PDB entry 2HVK | X-ray diffraction, 1.90 A resolution | chains A and C of the 3 polymer chains in the assembly

Chain A:
Name: Antibody Fab heavy chain
Organism: Mus musculus
Notes: antibody fragment or engineered binder
Amino-acid sequence (219 residues; each row starts with the number of its first residue):
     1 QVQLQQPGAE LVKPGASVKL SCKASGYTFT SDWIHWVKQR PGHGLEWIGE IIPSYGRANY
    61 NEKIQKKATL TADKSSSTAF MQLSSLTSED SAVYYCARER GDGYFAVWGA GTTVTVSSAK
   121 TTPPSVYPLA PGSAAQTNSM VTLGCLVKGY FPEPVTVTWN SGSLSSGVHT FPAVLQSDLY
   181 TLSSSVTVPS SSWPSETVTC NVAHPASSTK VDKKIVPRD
Cystine bridges: Cys22-Cys96

Chain C:
Name: Voltage-gated potassium channel
Organism: Streptomyces lividans
Reference sequence: P0A334 (KCSA_STRLI); numbering as in UniProt (aligned over 1-124)
Amino-acid sequence (124 residues; numbered 1 to 124; the number before each row is that of its first residue):
     1 MAPMLSGLLA RLVKLLLGRH GSALHWRAAG AATVLLVIVL LAGSYLAVLA ERGAPGAQLI
    61 TYPRALWWSV ETATTVGYGD LYPVTLWGRC VAVVVMVAGI TSFGLVTAAL ATWFVGREQE
   121 RRGH
Disordered / not traced: 1-21
Differences from the reference sequence: engineered mutation Ala2 (Pro in P0A334), Cys90 (Leu in P0A334)
Metal / ion sites: K+ site 1: Thr75, Val76; K+ site 2 near Thr75 (its only coordinating residue here); K+ site 3: Val76, Gly77; K+ site 4: Gly77, Tyr78
Small-molecule neighbours:
  - nonan-1-ol (F09): Leu46, Leu49, Ala50, Trp87, Val91
  - (2S)-3-hydroxy-2-(nonanoyloxy)propyl laurate (L2C): Leu41, Tyr62, Pro63, Leu66, Trp67, Val84, Thr85, Leu86, Arg89, Cys90, Val93
  - tetrabutylammonium ion (TBA): Ala73, Thr74, Thr75, Gly99, Ile100, Phe103

Interface between chain A and chain C:
Contacting residue pairs - 22 pairs, chain A then chain C:
  Thr30(A) - Tyr45(C)
  Ser31(A) - Tyr62(C)
  Trp33(A) - Arg52(C)
  Trp33(A) - Tyr62(C)  hydrogen bond
  Glu50(A) - Arg52(C)  salt bridge
  Ile52(A) - Tyr45(C)
  Ile52(A) - Leu49(C)  hydrophobic
  Ile52(A) - Tyr62(C)
  Ser54(A) - Tyr45(C)  hydrogen bond
  Tyr55(A) - Tyr45(C)
  Tyr55(A) - Leu49(C)  hydrophobic
  Arg57(A) - Leu49(C)  hydrogen bond (side chain-backbone)
  Arg57(A) - Arg52(C)  hydrogen bond (side chain-backbone)
  Asn59(A) - Arg52(C)
  Asn59(A) - Gly53(C)
  Glu62(A) - Pro55(C)
  Glu99(A) - Arg52(C)  salt bridge
  Gly101(A) - Arg52(C)
  Gly101(A) - Thr61(C)
  Gly101(A) - Tyr62(C)  hydrogen bond (backbone-backbone)
  Asp102(A) - Thr61(C)
  Gly103(A) - Thr61(C)
Interface residues without a listed pair, chain A (16 interface residues in all): His35, Arg100
Interface residues without a listed pair, chain C (9 interface residues in all): Val48, Pro63

Overview:
The interface between chain A and chain C involves 16 residues on one side and 9 on the other, with 5 hydrogen
bonds and 2 salt bridges. Polar pairs include Glu50(A)-Arg52(C), Glu99(A)-Arg52(C) and Trp33(A)-Tyr62(C).
Nonan-1-ol is bound between chain A and chain C.
Here chain A is Antibody Fab heavy chain (Mus musculus) and chain C is Voltage-gated potassium channel
(Streptomyces lividans). Entry 2HVK (crystal structure of the KcsA-Fab-TBA complex in high K+) was determined
by X-ray diffraction (same publication as 2DWD, 2DWE and 2HVJ).
